PDB entry 2PKR | X-ray diffraction, 2.40 A resolution | chains O and P of the 4 polymer chains in the assembly

== Chain O (and P) ==
Molecule: Glyceraldehyde-3-phosphate dehydrogenase Aor
Organism: Spinacia oleracea
Notes: EC 1.2.1.13; chain P of this document is another copy of the same molecule, construct and numbering; everything in this record applies to it too
UniProt: P19866 (G3PA_SPIOL); the construct lacks a stretch of the UniProt sequence and is renumbered around it, so the offset changes along the chain: 0-18 = UniProt 66-84; 19-34 = UniProt 87-102; 36-60 = UniProt 103-127; 61-122 = UniProt 129-190; 2 more segments
Amino-acid sequence (365 residues; numbered 0 to 362 plus 4 insertion-coded residues; 2 numbers in that range are skipped by the numbering (no residue carries them; nothing is unmodelled there); the number before each row is that of its first residue; a row labelled like 18A-18B holds insertion residues (18A, then the next letters in order); numbering starts at 0):
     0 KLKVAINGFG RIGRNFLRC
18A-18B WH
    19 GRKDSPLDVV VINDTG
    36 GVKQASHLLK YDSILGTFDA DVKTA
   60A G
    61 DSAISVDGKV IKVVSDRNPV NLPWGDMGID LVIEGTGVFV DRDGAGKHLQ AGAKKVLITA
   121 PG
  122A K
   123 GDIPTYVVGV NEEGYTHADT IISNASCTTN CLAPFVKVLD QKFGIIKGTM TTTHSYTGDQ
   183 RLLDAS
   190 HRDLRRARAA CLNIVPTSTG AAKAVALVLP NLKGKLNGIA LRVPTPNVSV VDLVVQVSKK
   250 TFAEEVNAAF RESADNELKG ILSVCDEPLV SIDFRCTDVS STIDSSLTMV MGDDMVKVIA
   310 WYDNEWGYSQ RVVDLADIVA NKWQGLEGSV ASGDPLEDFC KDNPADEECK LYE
Unresolved in the structure: 335-362
Ligand contacts:
  - NADPH (NDP; NADPH dihydro-nicotinamide-adenine-dinucleotide phosphate), molecule 1: Asn6, Gly7, Phe8, Gly9, Arg10, Ile11, Gly12, Asn31, Thr33, Asp76, Arg77, Gly95, Thr96, Gly97, Val98, Phe99, Thr119, Ala120, Cys149, Thr179, Asn313, Glu314, Tyr317
  - NADPH (NDP), molecule 2: Arg183, Asp186, Ser188
Swiss-Prot annotation at these positions:
  - active site: Cys149 (Nucleophile)
  - binding site (NADP(+)): Arg10, Ile11, Asp32, Arg77, Asn313
  - binding site (D-glyceraldehyde 3-phosphate): Ser148 to Thr150, Thr179, Arg195, Thr208, Gly209, Arg231
  - site: His176 (Activates thiol group during catalysis)
From the paper describing this entry:
  - binding site for sulfate ion: Ser148, Thr150, Thr208, Gly209
  - binding site for NADPH: Arg77, Ser188
  - catalytic residues: Cys149, His176 (citing earlier work)

== How chain O and chain P interact ==
Residue-residue contacts - 98 pairs, chain O then chain P:
  Lys169(O) - Met300(P)
  Lys169(O) - Gly301(P)  hydrogen bond (side chain-backbone)
  Lys169(O) - Asp303(P)  salt bridge
  Lys169(O) - Met304(P)
  Gly170(O) - Met300(P)
  Gly170(O) - Met304(P)
  Thr171(O) - Val243(P)
  Thr171(O) - Met298(P)
  Thr171(O) - Lys306(P)  hydrogen bond
  Met172(O) - Lys306(P)  hydrogen bond (backbone-side chain)
  Thr173(O) - Asp241(P)  hydrogen bond
  Thr173(O) - Lys306(P)  hydrogen bond
  Thr175(O) - Thr175(P)  hydrogen bond
  Thr175(O) - Ile203(P)
  Thr175(O) - Leu230(P)
  Thr175(O) - Val232(P)
  Arg194(O) - Pro277(P)
  Arg194(O) - Leu278(P)  hydrogen bond (side chain-backbone)
  Arg194(O) - Val279(P)
  Arg194(O) - Asp293(P)  salt bridge
  Arg194(O) - Ser295(P)  hydrogen bond
  Arg197(O) - Val279(P)
  Arg197(O) - Ile281(P)
  Arg197(O) - Asp282(P)  salt bridge
  Leu201(O) - Ile281(P)
  Asn202(O) - Val279(P)
  Asn202(O) - Ser280(P)
  Asn202(O) - Ile281(P)
  Ile203(O) - Thr175(P)
  Ile203(O) - Val237(P)
  Ile203(O) - Val279(P)
  Ile203(O) - Ser280(P)  hydrogen bond (backbone-side chain)
  Ile203(O) - Trp310(P)
  Val204(O) - Val279(P)  hydrophobic
  Pro205(O) - Leu278(P)
  Pro205(O) - Leu296(P)  hydrophobic
  Pro205(O) - Trp310(P)  hydrophobic
  Gly223(O) - Met300(P)
  Lys224(O) - Met300(P)
  Asn226(O) - Met298(P)  hydrogen bond
  Asn226(O) - Met300(P)  hydrogen bond
  Gly227(O) - Met298(P)
  Ile228(O) - Leu296(P)  hydrophobic
  Leu230(O) - Thr175(P)
  Val232(O) - Ile203(P)  hydrophobic
  Pro233(O) - Pro233(P)
  Pro233(O) - Thr234(P)
  Thr234(O) - Leu201(P)
  Thr234(O) - Asn202(P)
  Thr234(O) - Ile203(P)
  Thr234(O) - Pro233(P)
  Val239(O) - Leu230(P)  hydrophobic
  Asp241(O) - Thr173(P)  hydrogen bond
  Asp241(O) - Asp241(P)
  Val243(O) - Thr171(P)
  Val243(O) - Val243(P)  hydrophobic
  Gln245(O) - Gln245(P)
  Gln245(O) - Met304(P)
  Glu276(O) - Arg194(P)
  Pro277(O) - Leu193(P)  hydrophobic
  Pro277(O) - Arg194(P)
  Leu278(O) - Arg194(P)  hydrogen bond (backbone-side chain)
  Leu278(O) - Pro205(P)
  Val279(O) - Arg194(P)
  Val279(O) - Arg197(P)
  Val279(O) - Asn202(P)
  Val279(O) - Ile203(P)
  Val279(O) - Val204(P)  hydrophobic
  Ser280(O) - Leu201(P)
  Ser280(O) - Asn202(P)  hydrogen bond
  Ser280(O) - Ile203(P)  hydrogen bond (side chain-backbone)
  Ile281(O) - Arg197(P)
  Ile281(O) - Asn202(P)
  Asp282(O) - Arg197(P)  salt bridge
  Asp293(O) - Arg194(P)  salt bridge
  Ser295(O) - Arg194(P)  hydrogen bond
  Leu296(O) - Arg194(P)
  Leu296(O) - Pro205(P)  hydrophobic
  Met298(O) - Asn226(P)
  Met298(O) - Gly227(P)
  Met300(O) - Lys169(P)
  Met300(O) - Gly170(P)
  Met300(O) - Thr171(P)
  Met300(O) - Gly223(P)
  Met300(O) - Lys224(P)
  Met300(O) - Leu225(P)
  Met300(O) - Asn226(P)
  Gly301(O) - Lys169(P)  hydrogen bond (backbone-side chain)
  Asp303(O) - Lys169(P)  salt bridge
  Met304(O) - Lys169(P)
  Met304(O) - Gly170(P)
  Met304(O) - Thr171(P)
  Met304(O) - Gln245(P)
  Lys306(O) - Thr171(P)
  Lys306(O) - Met172(P)  hydrogen bond (side chain-backbone)
  Lys306(O) - Thr173(P)  hydrogen bond
  Trp310(O) - Ile203(P)
  Trp310(O) - Pro205(P)  hydrophobic
Other interface residues (no listed pair), chain O (49 interface residues in all): Leu193, Cys200, Leu225, Val237, Val244, Ile308
Other interface residues (no listed pair), chain P (49 interface residues in all): Cys200, Ile228, Ser238, Val239, Val244, Glu276

== Overview ==
Chain O and chain P each contribute 49 residues to their interface, with 19 hydrogen bonds and 6 salt bridges.
Polar pairs include Lys169(O)-Asp303(P), Arg194(O)-Asp293(P) and Arg197(O)-Asp282(P). Ligands of chain O:
NADPH. From the paper: catalytic residues Cys149(O) and His176(O); a binding site for sulfate ion at
Ser148(O), Thr150(O) and Thr208(O) among others.
Both chains are Glyceraldehyde-3-phosphate dehydrogenase Aor (Spinacia oleracea). Entry 2PKR (Crystal
structure of (A+CTE)4 chimeric form of photosyntetic glyceraldehyde-3-phosphate dehydrogenase, complexed with
NADP) was determined by X-ray diffraction (same publication as 2PKQ).
